Entry 6G5W (X-ray diffraction, 1.83 A resolution); this record covers chain A.

# Chain A
Name: Lysine-specific demethylase 4A
Source organism: Homo sapiens
Notes: EC 1.14.11.-; fragment: jmjd2a
UniProt: O75164 (KDM4A_HUMAN); numbering as in UniProt (aligned over 1-359)
Sequence (359 residues; row label = number of the first residue in the row):
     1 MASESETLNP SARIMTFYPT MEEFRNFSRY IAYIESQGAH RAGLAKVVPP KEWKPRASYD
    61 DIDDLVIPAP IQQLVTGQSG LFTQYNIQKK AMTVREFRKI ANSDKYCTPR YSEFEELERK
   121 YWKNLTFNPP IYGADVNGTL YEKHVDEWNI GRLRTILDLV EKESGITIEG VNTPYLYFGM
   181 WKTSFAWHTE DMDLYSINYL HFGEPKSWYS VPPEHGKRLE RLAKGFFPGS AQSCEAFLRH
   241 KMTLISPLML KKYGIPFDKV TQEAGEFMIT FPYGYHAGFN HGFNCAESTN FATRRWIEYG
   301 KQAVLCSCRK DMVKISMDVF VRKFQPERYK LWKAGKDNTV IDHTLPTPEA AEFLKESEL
Unresolved in the structure: 1-3, 353-359
Bound ions: Ni2+ site 1: H188, E190, H276 (together with citric acid); Ni2+ site 2 near H215 (its only coordinating residue here); Zn2+: C234, H240, C306, C308
Swiss-Prot annotation at these positions:
  - binding site (2-oxoglutarate): Y132, N198, K206, K241
  - binding site (Fe cation): H188, E190, H276
  - binding site (Zn(2+)): C234, H240, C306, C308
  - modified residue: A2 (N-acetylalanine)
  - mutagenesis: G133 (G133A: Abolishes histone demethylase activity; when associated with A-138), G138 (G138A: Abolishes histone demethylase activity; when associated with A-138), G165 (G165A: Abolishes histone demethylase activity; when associated with A-165), G170 (G170A: Abolishes histone demethylase activity; when associated with A-165), H188 (H188A: Abolishes histone demethylase activity without affecting ability to bind H4K20me2), S288 to T289 (Displays histone demethylase activity for both dimethylated and H3-K9Me3; Abolishes histone demethylase activity)
What the authors report for this chain:
  - binding site for YP-03-038: F114, E118, S207, Y209, K259, T261, F279

# In short
The Ni2+ site 1 is built by H188, E190 and H276. C234, H240, C306 and C308 coordinate Zn2+. Curated annotation
(UniProt) lists 4 residues binding 2-oxoglutarate, 3 Fe cation-binding residues, 4 Zn2+-binding residues and 7
mutagenesis sites. From the paper: a binding site for YP-03-038 at F114, E118 and S207 among others.
Chain A is Lysine-specific demethylase 4A (Homo sapiens); the structure, Crystal Structure of KDM4A with
compound YP-03-038, was determined by X-ray diffraction (same publication as 6G5X).
